6XZD - chains CP1 and DP1 of the 7 polymer chains in the assembly; structure by electron microscopy, 3.40 A resolution.

# Chain CP1
Name: Polymerase basic protein 2
Source organism: Influenza C virus (strain C/Johannesburg/1/1966)
UniProt: Q9IMP3 (PB2_INCJH); residues 1-774 here = UniProt positions 1-774
Chain sequence (774 residues; row label = number of the first residue in the row):
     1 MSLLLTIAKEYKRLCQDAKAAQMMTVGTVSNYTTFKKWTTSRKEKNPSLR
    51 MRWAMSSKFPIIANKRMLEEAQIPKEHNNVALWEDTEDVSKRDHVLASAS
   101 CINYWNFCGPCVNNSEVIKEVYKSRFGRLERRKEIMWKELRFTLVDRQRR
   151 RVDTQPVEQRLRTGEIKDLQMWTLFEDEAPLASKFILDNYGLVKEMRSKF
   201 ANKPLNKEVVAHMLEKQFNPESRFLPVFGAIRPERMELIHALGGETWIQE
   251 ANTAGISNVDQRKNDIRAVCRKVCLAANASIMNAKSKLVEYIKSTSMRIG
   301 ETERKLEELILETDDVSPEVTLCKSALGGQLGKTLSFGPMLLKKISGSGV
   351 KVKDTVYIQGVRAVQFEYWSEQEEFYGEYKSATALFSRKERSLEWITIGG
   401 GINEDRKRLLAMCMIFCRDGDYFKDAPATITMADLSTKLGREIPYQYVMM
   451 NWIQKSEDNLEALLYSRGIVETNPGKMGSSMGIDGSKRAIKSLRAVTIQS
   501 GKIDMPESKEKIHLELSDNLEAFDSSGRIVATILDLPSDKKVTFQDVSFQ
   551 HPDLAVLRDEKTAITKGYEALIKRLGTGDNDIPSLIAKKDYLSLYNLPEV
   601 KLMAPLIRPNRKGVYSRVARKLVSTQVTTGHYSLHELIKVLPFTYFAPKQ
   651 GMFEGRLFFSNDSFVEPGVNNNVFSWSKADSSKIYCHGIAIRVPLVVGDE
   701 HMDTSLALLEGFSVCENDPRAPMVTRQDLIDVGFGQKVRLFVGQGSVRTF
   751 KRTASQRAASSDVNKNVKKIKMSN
Disordered / not traced: 773-774

# Chain DP1
Name: Polymerase acidic protein
Source organism: Influenza C virus (strain C/Johannesburg/1/1966)
Notes: EC 3.1.-.-
UniProt: Q9IMP5 (PA_INCJH); numbering as in UniProt (aligned over 1-709)
Chain sequence (709 residues; row label = number of the first residue in the row):
     1 MSKTFAEIAEAFLEPEAVRIAKEAVEEYGDHERKIIQIGIHFQVCCMFCD
    51 EYLSTNGSDRFVLIEGRKRGTAVSLQNELCKSYDLEPLPFLCDIFDREEK
   101 QFVEIGITRKADDSYFQSKFGKLGNSCKIFVFSYDGRLDKNCEGPMEEQK
   151 LRIFSFLATAADFLRKENMFNEIFLPDNEETIIEMKKGKTFLELRDESVP
   201 LPFQTYEQMKDYCEKFKGNPRELASKVSQMQSNIKLPIKHYEQNKFRQIR
   251 LPKGPMAPYTHKFLMEEAWMFTKISDPERSRAGEILIDFFKKGNLSAIRP
   301 KDKPLQGKYPIHYKNLWNQIKAAIADRTMVINENDHSEFLGGIGRASKKI
   351 PEISLTQDVITTEGLKQSENKLPEPRSFPRWFNAEWMWAIKDSDLTGWVP
   401 MAEYPPADNELEDYAEHLNKTMEGVLQGTNCAREMGKCILTVGALMTECR
   451 LFPGKIKVVPIYARSKERKSMQEGLPVPSEMDCLFGICVKSKSHLNKDDG
   501 MYTIITFEFSIREPNLEKHQKYTVFEAGHTTVRMKKGESVIGREVPLYLY
   551 CRTTALSKIKNDWLSKARRCFITTMDTVETICLRESAKAEENLVEKTLNE
   601 KQMWIGKKNGELIAQPLREALRVQLVQQFYFCIYNDSQLEGFCNEQKKIL
   651 MALEGDKKNKSSFGFNPEGLLEKIEECLINNPMCLFMAQRLNELVIEASK
   701 RGAKFFKTD
Disordered / not traced: 1-182, 708-709
Curated features (UniProtKB/Swiss-Prot):
  - motif: R109 to G124 (Nuclear localization signal 1 (NLS1)), K166 to S228 (Nuclear localization signal 2 (NLS2))
  - binding site (Mn(2+)): H41, E65, D93, E104, I105

# How chain CP1 and chain DP1 interact
Residue-residue contacts (18; chain CP1 residue first):
  K119(CP1) - K303(DP1)
  E134(CP1) - Y309(DP1)
  E134(CP1) - P310(DP1)
  E134(CP1) - I311(DP1)  hydrogen bond (side chain-backbone)
  E134(CP1) - H312(DP1)  salt bridge
  M136(CP1) - F339(DP1)  hydrophobic
  E139(CP1) - K348(DP1)  salt bridge
  N252(CP1) - F339(DP1)
  A254(CP1) - D335(DP1)
  G255(CP1) - H312(DP1)
  G255(CP1) - H336(DP1)
  I256(CP1) - H312(DP1)
  R298(CP1) - R299(DP1)
  T543(CP1) - D326(DP1)  hydrogen bond
  Q545(CP1) - K321(DP1)
  Q545(CP1) - A322(DP1)
  Q545(CP1) - A325(DP1)
  E666(CP1) - R533(DP1)  salt bridge
Interface residues without a listed pair, chain CP1 (21 interface residues in all): E130, R131, S257, N258, D546, M652, E654, V669, N672
Interface residues without a listed pair, chain DP1 (22 interface residues in all): K292, K308, N315, I343, T531, E538, S539

# Overview
Chain CP1 and chain DP1 form an interface of 21 and 22 residues respectively; the contacts include 2 hydrogen
bonds and 3 salt bridges. Polar contacts include E134(CP1)-H312(DP1), E139(CP1)-K348(DP1) and
E666(CP1)-R533(DP1). Curated annotation (UniProt) lists 5 Mn2+-binding residues on chain DP1.
Here chain CP1 is Polymerase basic protein 2 and chain DP1 is Polymerase acidic protein, both from Influenza C
virus (strain C/Johannesburg/1/1966). Entry 6XZD (Influenza C virus polymerase complex without chicken ANP32A
- Subclass 2) was determined by electron microscopy, deposited together with 6XZG, 6XZP, 6XZQ, 6XZR and 6Y0C.
